PDB entry 6ZUE | X-ray diffraction, 3.09 A resolution | chains A and B

[Chain A]
Molecule: DNA damage-binding protein 1
Source organism: Homo sapiens
UniProtKB: Q16531 (DDB1_HUMAN); residue numbers follow UniProt; this construct covers 1-1140
Chain sequence (1142 residues; each row starts with the number of its first residue; numbers below 1 keep their minus sign (Gly-1 is residue -1)):
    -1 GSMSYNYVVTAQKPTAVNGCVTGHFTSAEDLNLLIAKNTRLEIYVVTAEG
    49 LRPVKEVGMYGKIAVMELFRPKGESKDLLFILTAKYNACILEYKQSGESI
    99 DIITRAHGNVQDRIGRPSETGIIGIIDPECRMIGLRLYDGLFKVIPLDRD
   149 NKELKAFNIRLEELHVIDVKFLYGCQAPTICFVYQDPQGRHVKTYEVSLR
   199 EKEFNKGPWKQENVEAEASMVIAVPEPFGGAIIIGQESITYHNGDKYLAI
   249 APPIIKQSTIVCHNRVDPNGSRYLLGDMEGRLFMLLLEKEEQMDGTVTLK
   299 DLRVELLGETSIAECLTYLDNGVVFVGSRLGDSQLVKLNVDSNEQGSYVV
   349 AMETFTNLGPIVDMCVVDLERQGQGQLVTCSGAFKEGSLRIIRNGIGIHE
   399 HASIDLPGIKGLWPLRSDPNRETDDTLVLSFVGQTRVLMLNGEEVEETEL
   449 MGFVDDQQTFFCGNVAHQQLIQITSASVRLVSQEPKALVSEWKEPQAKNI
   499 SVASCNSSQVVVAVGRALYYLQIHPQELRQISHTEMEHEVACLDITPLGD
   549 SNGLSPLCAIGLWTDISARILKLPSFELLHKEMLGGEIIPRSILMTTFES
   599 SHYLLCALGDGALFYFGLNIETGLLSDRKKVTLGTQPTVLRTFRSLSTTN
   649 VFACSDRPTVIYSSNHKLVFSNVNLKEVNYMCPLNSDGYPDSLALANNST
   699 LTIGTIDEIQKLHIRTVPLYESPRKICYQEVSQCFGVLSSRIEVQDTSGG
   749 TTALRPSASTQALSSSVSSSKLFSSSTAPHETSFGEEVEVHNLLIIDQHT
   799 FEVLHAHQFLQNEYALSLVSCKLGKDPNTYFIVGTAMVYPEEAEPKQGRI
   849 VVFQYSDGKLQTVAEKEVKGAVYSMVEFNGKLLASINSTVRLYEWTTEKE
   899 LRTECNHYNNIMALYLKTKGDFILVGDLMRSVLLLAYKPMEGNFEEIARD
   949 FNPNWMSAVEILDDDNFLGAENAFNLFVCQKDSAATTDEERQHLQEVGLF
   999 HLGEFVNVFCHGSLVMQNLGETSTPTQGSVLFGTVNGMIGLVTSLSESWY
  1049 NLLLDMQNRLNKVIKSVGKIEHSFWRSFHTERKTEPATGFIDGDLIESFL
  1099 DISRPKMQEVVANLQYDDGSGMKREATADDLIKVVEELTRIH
Unresolved in the structure: -1 to 0, 289-295, 549-550, 745-748, 773-776, 1016-1024, 1115-1122
Differences from the reference sequence: expression tag (-1 to 0)
Curated features (UniProtKB/Swiss-Prot):
  - modified residue: Ser2 (N-acetylserine), Lys1067 (N6-acetyllysine), Thr1125 (Phosphothreonine)
  - cross-link: Lys1121 (Glycyl lysine isopeptide (Lys-Gly) (interchain with G-Cter in SUMO2))
  - natural variant: Asp184 to Gln186 (deletion: In WHIKERS), Arg188 (R188Q: In WHIKERS; R188W: In WHIKERS), Glu213 (E213K: In WHIKERS), Phe429 (F429V: In WHIKERS)
  - mutagenesis: Tyr316 to Asn319 (Impairs interaction with DDA1), Glu537 (E537A: Slightly impairs interaction with CUL4A), Trp561 (W561A: Strongly impairs interaction with CUL4A), Glu840 to Glu842 (Impairs interaction with AMBRA1, DTL, DET1, DCAF1, DCAF5, DCAF11 and DCAF8), Met910 to Tyr913 (Impairs interaction with AMBRA1, DTL and DCAF5), Trp953 (W953A: Impairs interaction with AMBRA1, ERCC8, DCAF5 and DCAF11)

[Chain B]
Molecule: DDB1- and CUL4-associated factor 1
Source organism: Homo sapiens
Notes: EC 2.7.11.1
UniProtKB: Q9Y4B6 (DCAF1_HUMAN); numbering as in UniProt (aligned over 1046-1396)
Chain sequence (373 residues; row label = number of the first residue in the row):
  1045 MAPINFTSRLNRRASFPKYGGVDGGCFDRHLIFSRFRPISVFREANEDES
  1095 GFTCCAFSARERFLMLGTCTGQLKLYNVFSGQEEASYNCHNSAITHLEPS
  1145 RDGSLLLTSATWSQPLSALWGMKSVFDMKHSFTEDHYVEFSKHSQDRVIG
  1195 TKGDIAHIYDIQTGNKLLTLFNPDLANNYKRNCATFNPTDDLVLNDGVLW
  1245 DVRSAQAIHKFDKFNMNISGVFHPNGLEVIINTEIWDLRTFHLLHTVPAL
  1295 DQCRVVFNHTGTVMYGAMLQADDEDDLMEERMKSPFGSSFRTFNATDYKP
  1345 IATIDVKRNIFDLCTDTKDCYLAVIENQGSMDALNMDTVCRLYEVGRQRL
  1395 AEELALVPRGSSAHHHHHHHHHH
Unresolved in the structure: 1045, 1061-1067, 1092-1095, 1315-1328, 1373-1380, 1401-1417
Differences from the reference sequence: initiating methionine (1045); expression tag (1397-1417)
Curated features (UniProtKB/Swiss-Prot):
  - motif: Val1242 to Ala1249 (DWD box 1), Glu1278 to Phe1285 (DWD box 2)
  - modified residue: Ser1328 (Phosphoserine)
  - mutagenesis: Arg1247 (R1247A: Loss of interaction with DDB1, no effect on interaction with TET3; when associated with A-1283), Arg1283 (R1283A: Loss of interaction with DDB1, no effect on interaction with TET3; when associated with A-1247)

[Interface between chain A and chain B]
Pairs across the interface (61; chain A residue first):
  Ile112(A) with Pro1232(B); Pro1268(B)
  Arg114(A) with Thr1306(B)
  Glu117(A) with Cys1070(B); Arg1073(B), salt bridge
  Arg158(A) with Leu1271(B); Asp1281(B), salt bridge; Leu1288(B)
  Glu160(A) with Thr1284(B), hydrogen bond
  Leu162(A) with His1289(B)
  Arg327(A) with Ser1059(B), hydrogen bond (side chain-backbone); Phe1060(B)
  Leu328(A) with Ser1059(B)
  Arg722(A) with Asn1055(B)
  Tyr812(A) with Ser1052(B), hydrogen bond; Asn1055(B)
  Leu814(A) with Thr1051(B)
  Val836(A) with Asn1049(B); Thr1051(B); Ser1052(B)
  Tyr837(A) with Asn1049(B), hydrogen bond (backbone-side chain)
  Pro838(A) with Ile1048(B)
  Glu840(A) with Asn1049(B)
  Ala841(A) with Ile1048(B); Asn1049(B); Phe1050(B), hydrogen bond (backbone-backbone)
  Glu842(A) with Asn1049(B); Arg1079(B), salt bridge
  Pro843(A) with Asn1049(B); Thr1051(B)
  Lys867(A) with Glu1397(B)
  Tyr871(A) with Phe1050(B); Thr1051(B), hydrogen bond
  Tyr906(A) with Arg1391(B), hydrogen bond (backbone-side chain)
  Asn907(A) with Glu1388(B); Arg1391(B)
  Ile909(A) with Gly1390(B)
  Met910(A) with Phe1050(B), hydrophobic
  Leu912(A) with Leu1054(B), hydrophobic
  Tyr913(A) with Arg1057(B), hydrogen bond
  Leu926(A) with Phe1050(B), hydrophobic
  Met927(A) with Asp1363(B)
  Arg928(A) with Asp1363(B); Cys1364(B), hydrogen bond (side chain-backbone); Glu1388(B), salt bridge; Val1389(B), hydrogen bond (side chain-backbone)
  Phe949(A) with Lys1362(B)
  Asn950(A) with Lys1362(B)
  Pro951(A) with Lys1362(B)
  Trp953(A) with Ile1076(B), hydrophobic
  Met954(A) with Arg1057(B), hydrogen bond (backbone-side chain)
  Ser955(A) with Arg1057(B)
  Asp986(A) with Phe1123(B)
  Glu987(A) with Arg1106(B), salt bridge; Asn1121(B), hydrogen bond; Phe1123(B)
  Gln990(A) with Phe1123(B)
  Phe1003(A) with Arg1057(B)
  Asn1005(A) with Ala1058(B)
  Glu1079(A) with Thr1304(B)
  Arg1080(A) with Thr1361(B)
Interface residues without a listed pair, chain A (52 interface residues in all): Asp137, Gly138, Leu139, His163, Pro358, Val360, Ala869, Asn908, Arg947, Val1033
Interface residues without a listed pair, chain B (45 interface residues in all): Gly1069, Leu1075, Thr1233, Glu1272, His1286, His1303, Asp1341, Tyr1365, Gln1392

[In short]
Chain A and chain B form an interface of 52 and 45 residues respectively, with 12 hydrogen bonds and 5 salt
bridges. Polar pairs include Glu117(A)-Arg1073(B), Arg158(A)-Asp1281(B) and Glu842(A)-Arg1079(B). From
UniProt: 14 mutagenesis sites on chain A; 2 mutagenesis sites on chain B.
Chain A is DNA damage-binding protein 1 and chain B is DDB1- and CUL4-associated factor 1, both from Homo
sapiens; the structure, Crystal structure of human DDB1 bound to human DCAF1 (amino acid residues 1046-1396),
was determined by X-ray diffraction together with 6ZX9 from the same study.
